Entry 5LK7 (electron microscopy, 3.42 A resolution); this record covers chains B and C of the 3 polymer chains in the assembly.

== Chain B ==
Molecule: VP2
From: Slow bee paralysis virus
UniProtKB: A7LM73 (A7LM73_9VIRU); residues 1-261 here correspond to UniProt positions 177-437 (UniProt number = residue number + 176)
Amino-acid sequence (261 residues; numbered 1 to 261; the number before each row is that of its first residue):
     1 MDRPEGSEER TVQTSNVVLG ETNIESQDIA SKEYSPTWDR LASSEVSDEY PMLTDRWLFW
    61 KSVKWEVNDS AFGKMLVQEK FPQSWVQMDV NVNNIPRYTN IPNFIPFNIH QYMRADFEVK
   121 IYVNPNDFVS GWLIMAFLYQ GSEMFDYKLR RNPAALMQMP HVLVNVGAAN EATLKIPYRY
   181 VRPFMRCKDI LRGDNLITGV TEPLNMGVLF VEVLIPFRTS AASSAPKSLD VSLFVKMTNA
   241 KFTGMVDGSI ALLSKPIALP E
Not modelled in the structure: 193-200, 261

== Chain C ==
Molecule: VP3
From: Slow bee paralysis virus
UniProtKB: A7LM73 (A7LM73_9VIRU); residues 1-430 here correspond to UniProt positions 459-888 (UniProt number = residue number + 458)
Amino-acid sequence (430 residues; row label = number of the first residue in the row):
     1 DNPPDPTPAK FFVPIPSHSW AHGTNTSEPT NTLRLDGGVV GVGRSDDIGT SDTAISGIIG
    61 VYGLLKPFDW NANDTGRNVG GHLLWSMPVH PQVDKDQVIQ VMTQSKLTQY YLPPISVVSS
   121 LYAYTRGSIK YKFLFGNNPR HNARLLVAYI PGISSDNRLT LERARNSAHV VFSLNEVSEF
   181 VFTVPYITDT MWWPRKYGGP QAAGEFVAPS YICMFILNPL VAMESVPSIV TIVPMIAAGD
   241 DFEVAVPAQP AVGLSRNIDV IYPKDSIISF KSGYFPVYVG SWHSFFDSTK AILRYGAVSD
   301 HIAQLGNIPA NVNRKAFWIV VGDTIKFKTK LDKINGTEWF IPEGEYTLGY GVVWRDGAYA
   361 YMVPYPLTPL GEKIAQYTAS LLASNTAISQ IRPYIPDYIV DSAASKDNIL WSPIEDRLRA
   421 QTEWVMAEPE
Not modelled in the structure: 198-205, 263-430

== How chain B and chain C interact ==
Pairs across the interface (59):
  Y34(B) - D46(C)
  Y34(B) - D47(C)
  P36(B) - D47(C)
  T37(B) - S45(C)
  T37(B) - D47(C)  hydrogen bond (backbone-side chain)
  W38(B) - G43(C)
  W38(B) - R44(C)
  W38(B) - S45(C)
  W38(B) - D47(C)  hydrogen bond (backbone-side chain)
  W38(B) - I48(C)  hydrophobic
  D39(B) - D47(C)
  F72(B) - L64(C)  hydrophobic
  D127(B) - N138(C)  hydrogen bond (backbone-side chain)
  D127(B) - P139(C)
  D127(B) - R140(C)  salt bridge
  F128(B) - N138(C)  hydrogen bond (backbone-side chain)
  F128(B) - R140(C)
  F128(B) - S225(C)
  F128(B) - V226(C)  hydrophobic
  F128(B) - P227(C)
  V129(B) - N138(C)
  S130(B) - N137(C)
  S130(B) - N138(C)
  W132(B) - L134(C)  hydrophobic
  W132(B) - F135(C)
  W132(B) - S178(C)
  W132(B) - E179(C)
  F145(B) - R256(C)
  L149(B) - Q109(C)
  L149(B) - Y111(C)  hydrogen bond (backbone-side chain)
  L149(B) - S255(C)
  N152(B) - I99(C)
  N152(B) - Y111(C)
  A154(B) - L64(C)  hydrophobic
  A154(B) - I99(C)  hydrophobic
  A154(B) - Y111(C)  hydrophobic
  M157(B) - Y62(C)
  M157(B) - L64(C)  hydrophobic
  M157(B) - M235(C)  hydrophobic
  Q158(B) - V61(C)
  Q158(B) - L112(C)
  Q158(B) - P113(C)
  Q158(B) - P114(C)
  N165(B) - S178(C)  hydrogen bond
  G167(B) - N137(C)
  G167(B) - N138(C)
  G167(B) - P139(C)
  R179(B) - D47(C)  hydrogen bond (side chain-backbone)
  L214(B) - L64(C)  hydrophobic
  I215(B) - G136(C)
  I215(B) - T231(C)
  I215(B) - V233(C)  hydrophobic
  R218(B) - P227(C)
  R218(B) - I229(C)
  R218(B) - T231(C)  hydrogen bond
  T219(B) - P227(C)
  S220(B) - E224(C)
  S220(B) - S225(C)
  S220(B) - V226(C)
Interface residues without a listed pair, chain B (29 interface residues in all): S35, P153, A155, L163
Interface residues without a listed pair, chain C (40 interface residues in all): G63, P67, D69, H141, M223, L254

== Overview ==
The interface between chain B and chain C involves 29 residues on one side and 40 on the other; the contacts
include 8 hydrogen bonds and 1 salt bridge. Among the polar pairs are D127(B)-R140(C), T37(B)-D47(C) and
W38(B)-D47(C).
Chain B is VP2 and chain C is VP3, both from Slow bee paralysis virus; the structure, Single particle
reconstruction of slow bee paralysis virus virion at pH 5.5, was determined by electron microscopy together
with 5LK8 from the same study.
